Entry 7MD4 (electron microscopy, 4.50 A resolution (low resolution: residue-level contacts below are approximate; hydrogen-bond / salt-bridge calls are withheld)); this record covers chains M and O of the 12 polymer chains in the assembly.

== Chain M ==
Molecule: Isoform Short of Insulin receptor subunit alpha
Source organism: Homo sapiens
Notes: fragment: C-terminal helix
UniProtKB: P06213 (INSR_HUMAN), isoform P06213-2; residues 694-720 here correspond to UniProt positions 721-747 (UniProt number = residue number + 27)
Chain sequence (30 residues; numbered 691 to 720; the number before each row is that of its first residue):
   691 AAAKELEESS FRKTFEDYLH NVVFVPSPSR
Disordered / not traced: 691-704, 716-720
Sequence notes: expression tag (691-693); conflict Ser717 (Arg744 in P06213)
UniProt features mapped onto this chain:
  - region: Glu706 to Phe714 (Insulin-binding)

== Chain O ==
Molecule: Insulin chain A
Source organism: Homo sapiens
UniProtKB: P01308 (INS_HUMAN); residues 1-21 here correspond to UniProt positions 90-110 (UniProt number = residue number + 89)
Chain sequence (21 residues; each row starts with the number of its first residue):
     1 GIVEQCCTSI CSLYQLENYC N
Disulfides: Cys6-Cys11

== Interface between chain M and chain O ==
Residue-residue contacts (8):
  Asp707(M) with Val3(O)
  His710(M) with Ile2(O)
  Asn711(M) with Gly1(O); Ile2(O); Val3(O)
  Phe714(M) with Tyr19(O)
  Val715(M) with Asn18(O); Tyr19(O)
Also at the interface, not in a pair above, chain M (6 interface residues in all): Glu706
Also at the interface, not in a pair above, chain O (7 interface residues in all): Glu4, Cys20

== Summary ==
The interface between chain M and chain O involves 6 residues on one side and 7 on the other.
Chain M is Isoform Short of Insulin receptor subunit alpha and chain O is Insulin chain A, both from Homo
sapiens; the structure, Insulin receptor ectodomain dimer complexed with two IRPA-3 partial agonists, was
determined by electron microscopy together with 7MD5 from the same study.
